1CZT - chain A; structure by X-ray diffraction, 1.87 A resolution.

# Chain A
Name: Protein (coagulation factor V)
Source organism: Homo sapiens
Notes: fragment: c2 discoidin-like domain
Reference sequence: P12259 (FA5_HUMAN); residues 0-159 here correspond to UniProt positions 2065-2224 (UniProt number = residue number + 2065)
Amino-acid sequence (160 residues; row label = number of the first residue in the row; numbering starts at 0):
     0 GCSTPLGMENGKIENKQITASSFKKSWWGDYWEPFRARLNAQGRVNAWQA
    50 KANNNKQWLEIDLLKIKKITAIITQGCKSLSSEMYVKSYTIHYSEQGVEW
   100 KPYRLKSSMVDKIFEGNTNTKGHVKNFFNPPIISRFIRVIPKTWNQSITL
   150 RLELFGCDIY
Disulfides: C1-C156
UniProt features mapped onto this chain:
  - glycosylation: N144 (N-linked (GlcNAc...) asparagine)

# Overview
Chain A is Protein (coagulation factor V) (Homo sapiens); the structure, Crystal structure of the C2 domain of
human coagulation factor V, was determined by X-ray diffraction (same publication as 1CZS and 1CZV).
